PDB entry 7KHA | electron microscopy, 3.13 A resolution | chains B and J of the 12 polymer chains in the assembly

Chain B:
Molecule: CRISPR-associated protein, TM1801 family
Organism: Desulfovibrio vulgaris (strain Hildenborough / ATCC 29579 / DSM 644 / NCIMB 8303)
UniProtKB: Q72WF7 (Q72WF7_DESVH); residue numbers follow UniProt; this construct covers 1-290
Chain sequence (290 residues; row label = number of the first residue in the row):
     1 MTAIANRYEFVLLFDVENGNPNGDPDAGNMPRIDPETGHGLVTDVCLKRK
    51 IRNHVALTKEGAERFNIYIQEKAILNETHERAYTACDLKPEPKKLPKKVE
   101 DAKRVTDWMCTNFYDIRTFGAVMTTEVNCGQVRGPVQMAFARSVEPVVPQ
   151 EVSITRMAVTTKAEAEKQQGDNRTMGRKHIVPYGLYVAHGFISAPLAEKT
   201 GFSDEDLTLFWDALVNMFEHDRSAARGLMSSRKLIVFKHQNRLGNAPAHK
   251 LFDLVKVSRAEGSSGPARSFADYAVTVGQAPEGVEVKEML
Not modelled in the structure: 167-170

Chain J:
Molecule: 45-nt RNA strand
Organism: Desulfovibrio vulgaris str. Hildenborough
Sequence (45 nucleotides; row label = number of the first residue in the row):
     1 UGGAUUGAAACGCCAUGCUCAGGCUGGCGAGUGCGCCACUCAUCA

Chain B / chain J interface:
Residue-residue contacts (52; chain B residue first):
  Asn22(B) - A10(J)  sugar contact
  Asn22(B) - C11(J)  hydrogen bond to the phosphate
  Asn22(B) - G12(J)  phosphate contact
  Gly23(B) - C11(J)  sugar contact
  Gly23(B) - G12(J)  hydrogen bond to the phosphate
  Pro25(B) - C11(J)  base contact
  Gly28(B) - C11(J)  base contact
  Asn29(B) - C11(J)  hydrogen bond to the sugar
  Arg32(B) - C11(J)  salt bridge to the phosphate
  Thr43(B) - C11(J)  phosphate contact
  Val45(B) - A10(J)  phosphate contact
  Val45(B) - C11(J)  phosphate contact
  Cys46(B) - A10(J)  sugar contact
  Lys48(B) - A9(J)  salt bridge to the phosphate
  Arg49(B) - A10(J)  salt bridge to the phosphate
  Arg52(B) - A8(J)  hydrogen bond to the phosphate
  Arg52(B) - A9(J)  salt bridge to the phosphate
  Lys94(B) - G7(J)  base contact
  Phe119(B) - A8(J)  sugar contact
  Gly120(B) - A8(J)  sugar contact
  Ala121(B) - A8(J)  sugar contact
  Val122(B) - G7(J)  base contact
  Val122(B) - A8(J)  base contact
  Thr124(B) - G7(J)  base contact
  Gln131(B) - G3(J)  phosphate contact
  Gln131(B) - G7(J)  sugar contact
  Val132(B) - G7(J)  hydrogen bond to the sugar
  Arg133(B) - G3(J)  salt bridge to the phosphate
  Arg133(B) - G7(J)  sugar contact
  Arg133(B) - A8(J)  phosphate contact
  Gln137(B) - A8(J)  phosphate contact
  Ile154(B) - A15(J)  sugar contact
  Ile154(B) - G17(J)  phosphate contact
  Thr155(B) - A15(J)  hydrogen bond to the sugar
  Thr155(B) - U16(J)  hydrogen bond to the sugar
  Thr155(B) - G17(J)  hydrogen bond to the phosphate
  Arg156(B) - A15(J)  sugar contact
  Arg156(B) - U16(J)  phosphate contact
  Met157(B) - U16(J)  hydrogen bond to the base
  Arg173(B) - U16(J)  hydrogen bond to the base
  Arg173(B) - G17(J)  base contact
  Arg173(B) - C18(J)  base contact
  Met175(B) - G17(J)  base contact
  Gly176(B) - A15(J)  base contact
  Lys199(B) - U1(J)  sugar contact
  Ser223(B) - C13(J)  hydrogen bond to the phosphate
  Ser223(B) - C14(J)  phosphate contact
  Ala224(B) - C14(J)  hydrogen bond to the phosphate
  Ala224(B) - A15(J)  phosphate contact
  Ala225(B) - C13(J)  phosphate contact
  Arg226(B) - G12(J)  hydrogen bond to the phosphate
  Arg226(B) - C13(J)  salt bridge to the phosphate
Other interface residues (no listed pair), chain B (35 interface residues in all): Asp24
Other interface residues (no listed pair), chain J (15 interface residues in all): U6

In short:
Chain B and chain J form an interface of 35 and 15 residues respectively; the contacts include 13 hydrogen
bonds and 6 salt bridges. Polar pairs include Met157(B)-U16(J), Arg173(B)-U16(J) and Asn29(B)-C11(J).
Chain B is CRISPR-associated protein, TM1801 family (Desulfovibrio vulgaris (strain Hildenborough / ATCC 29579
/ DSM 644 / NCIMB 8303)) and chain J is a 45-nt RNA strand (Desulfovibrio vulgaris str. Hildenborough); the
structure, Cryo-EM Structure of the Desulfovibrio vulgaris Type I-C Apo Cascade, was determined by electron
microscopy.
